7QIS - chains A and C of the 8 polymer chains in the assembly; structure by X-ray diffraction, 1.83 A resolution.

== Chain A ==
Protein: Chymotrypsin A chain A
Source organism: Bos taurus
UniProt: P00766 (CTRA_BOVIN); residues 1-13 here = UniProt positions 1-13
Chain sequence (13 residues; each row starts with the number of its first residue):
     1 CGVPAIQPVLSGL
Not modelled in the structure: 13

== Chain C ==
Protein: Chymotrypsin A chain C
Source organism: Bos taurus
UniProt: P00766 (CTRA_BOVIN); numbering as in UniProt (aligned over 149-245)
Chain sequence (97 residues; each row starts with the number of its first residue):
   149 ANTPDRLQQASLPLLSNTNCKKYWGTKIKDAMICAGASGVSSCMGDSGGP
   199 LVCKKNGAWTLVGIVSWGSSTCSTSTPGVYARVTALVNWVQQTLAAN
UniProt features mapped onto this chain:
  - active site: Ser-195 (Charge relay system)
Disulfides: Cys-168/Cys-182, Cys-191/Cys-220
Reported in the primary citation:
  - specificity-determining residues: Ser-189, Gly-216, Gly-226 (citing earlier work)

== Chain A / chain C interface ==
Contacting residue pairs (7; chain A residue first):
  Gly-2(A) / Ala-206(C)
  Gly-2(A) / Trp-207(C)  hydrogen bond (backbone-backbone)
  Pro-4(A) / Trp-207(C)
  Val-9(A) / Gln-157(C)  hydrogen bond (backbone-side chain)
  Leu-10(A) / Gln-157(C)
  Leu-10(A) / Ser-159(C)
  Gly-12(A) / Ser-159(C)
Also at the interface, not in a pair above, chain A (8 interface residues in all): Cys-1, Val-3, Pro-8

== Overview ==
Chain A and chain C form an interface of 8 and 4 residues respectively, with 2 hydrogen bonds. Polar contacts
include Val-9(A)/Gln-157(C) and Gly-2(A)/Trp-207(C). Curated annotation (UniProt) lists active-site residue
Ser-195(C) on chain C. From the paper: specificity determinants Ser-189(C), Gly-216(C) and Gly-226(C).
Here chain A is Chymotrypsin A chain A and chain C is Chymotrypsin A chain C, both from Bos taurus. Entry 7QIS
(CRYSTAL STRUCTURE OF THE P1 difluoroethylglycine (DfeGly) BPTI MUTANT- BOVINE CHYMOTRYPSIN COMPLEX) was
determined by X-ray diffraction, deposited together with 7QIQ and 7QIT.
